6QBB - chains A and B of the 4 polymer chains in the assembly; structure by X-ray diffraction, 1.52 A resolution.

# Chain A (and B)
Name: Streptavidin
Organism: Streptomyces avidinii
Notes: chain B of this document is another copy of the same molecule, construct and numbering; everything in this record applies to it too
UniProt: P22629 (SAV_STRAV); residues 14-139 here correspond to UniProt positions 38-163 (UniProt number = residue number + 24)
Chain sequence (127 residues; each row starts with the number of its first residue):
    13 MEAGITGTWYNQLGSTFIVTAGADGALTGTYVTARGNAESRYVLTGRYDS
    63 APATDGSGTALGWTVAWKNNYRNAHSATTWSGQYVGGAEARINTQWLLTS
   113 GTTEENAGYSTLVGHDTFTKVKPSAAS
Disordered / not traced: 13-14, 136-139 (chain B: 13-14, 134-139)
Construct notes: initiating methionine (13); engineered mutation Val44 (Glu68 in P22629), Thr45 (Ser69 in P22629), Arg47 (Val71 in P22629), Glu117 (Ala141 in P22629), Gly120 (Trp144 in P22629), Tyr121 (Lys145 in P22629)
Curated features (UniProtKB/Swiss-Prot):
  - motif: Arg59 to Asp61 (Cell attachment site)
  - binding site (biotin): Tyr43, Tyr54, Trp92, Trp108

# Chain A / chain B interface
Pairs across the interface - 85 pairs, chain A then chain B:
  Val55(A) - Arg59(B)
  Thr57(A) - Thr57(B)
  Thr57(A) - Arg59(B)
  Gly58(A) - Thr57(B)  hydrogen bond (backbone-side chain)
  Arg59(A) - Val55(B)
  Arg59(A) - Thr57(B)
  Arg59(A) - Thr76(B)
  Arg59(A) - Ala78(B)
  Tyr60(A) - Ala78(B)
  Asp61(A) - Lys80(B)
  Asp61(A) - Asn85(B)  hydrogen bond
  Asp61(A) - His87(B)  salt bridge
  Ser62(A) - Lys80(B)
  Ala63(A) - Lys80(B)
  Ala63(A) - Asn85(B)  hydrogen bond (backbone-side chain)
  Ala63(A) - His87(B)
  Pro64(A) - His87(B)
  Ala65(A) - His87(B)
  Ser69(A) - Gly113(B)
  Ser69(A) - Thr114(B)
  Ser69(A) - Thr115(B)
  Gly70(A) - Gly113(B)
  Gly70(A) - Thr114(B)  hydrogen bond (backbone-backbone)
  Ala72(A) - His87(B)
  Ala72(A) - Ser88(B)
  Ala72(A) - Ala89(B)
  Ala72(A) - Thr111(B)
  Leu73(A) - Ala89(B)
  Gly74(A) - Thr76(B)  hydrogen bond (backbone-side chain)
  Gly74(A) - Thr91(B)
  Trp75(A) - Thr76(B)
  Thr76(A) - Arg59(B)
  Thr76(A) - Gly74(B)  hydrogen bond (side chain-backbone)
  Thr76(A) - Trp75(B)
  Ala78(A) - Arg59(B)
  Ala78(A) - Tyr60(B)
  Lys80(A) - Asp61(B)
  Lys80(A) - Ser62(B)
  Lys80(A) - Ala63(B)
  Asn85(A) - Asp61(B)  hydrogen bond
  Asn85(A) - Ala63(B)  hydrogen bond (side chain-backbone)
  His87(A) - Asp61(B)  salt bridge
  His87(A) - Ala63(B)  hydrogen bond (side chain-backbone)
  His87(A) - Pro64(B)
  His87(A) - Ala65(B)
  His87(A) - Ala72(B)
  Ser88(A) - Ala72(B)
  Ala89(A) - Ala72(B)
  Ala89(A) - Leu73(B)
  Ala89(A) - Ser93(B)
  Thr91(A) - Gly74(B)
  Thr91(A) - Thr91(B)  hydrogen bond
  Thr91(A) - Trp92(B)
  Thr91(A) - Ser93(B)
  Trp92(A) - Thr91(B)
  Ser93(A) - Ala89(B)
  Ser93(A) - Thr91(B)
  Ser93(A) - Leu109(B)  hydrogen bond (side chain-backbone)
  Ser93(A) - Thr111(B)  hydrogen bond
  Gly94(A) - Thr111(B)  hydrogen bond (backbone-side chain)
  Gln95(A) - Ser112(B)
  Gln95(A) - Gly113(B)
  Gln95(A) - Thr114(B)  hydrogen bond (side chain-backbone)
  Gln95(A) - Ser122(B)
  Val97(A) - Glu116(B)
  Gln107(A) - Leu109(B)
  Gln107(A) - Thr123(B)  hydrogen bond
  Trp108(A) - Leu109(B)
  Leu109(A) - Ser93(B)  hydrogen bond (backbone-side chain)
  Leu109(A) - Gln107(B)
  Leu109(A) - Leu109(B)  hydrophobic
  Thr111(A) - Ala72(B)
  Thr111(A) - Ser93(B)  hydrogen bond
  Thr111(A) - Gly94(B)
  Ser112(A) - Gln95(B)
  Gly113(A) - Ser69(B)
  Gly113(A) - Gly70(B)
  Gly113(A) - Gln95(B)
  Thr114(A) - Ser69(B)
  Thr114(A) - Gly70(B)  hydrogen bond (backbone-backbone)
  Thr114(A) - Gln95(B)  hydrogen bond (backbone-side chain)
  Thr115(A) - Gly68(B)
  Thr115(A) - Ser69(B)
  Ser122(A) - Gln95(B)
  Thr123(A) - Gln107(B)  hydrogen bond
Interface residues without a listed pair, chain A (44 interface residues in all): Asp67, Gly68, Asn105, Leu110, Glu116
Interface residues without a listed pair, chain B (44 interface residues in all): Asp36, Gly58, Asp67, Asn105, Trp108, Leu110

# Summary
Chain A and chain B each contribute 44 residues to their interface; the contacts include 20 hydrogen bonds and
2 salt bridges. Polar contacts include Asp61(A)-His87(B), Gly58(A)-Thr57(B) and Asp61(A)-Asn85(B). UniProt
lists 4 biotin-binding residues on chain A.
Both chains are Streptavidin (Streptomyces avidinii). Entry 6QBB (Engineered streptavidin variant (ENAGY) in
complex with the Strep-tag II peptide) was determined by X-ray diffraction together with 6TIP, 6SOK, 6SOS,
6QW4 and 6QSY from the same study.
